PDB entry 5H8S | X-ray diffraction, 1.70 A resolution | chains A and B

Chain A (and B):
Molecule: Glutamate receptor 2
Organism: Homo sapiens
Notes: fragment: GT linker; chain B of this document is another copy of the same molecule, construct and numbering; everything in this record applies to it too
UniProt: P42262 (GRIA2_HUMAN); the construct has insertions or renumbered stretches relative to UniProt, so the offset changes along the chain: 3-117 = UniProt 413-527; 120-263 = UniProt 653-796
Amino-acid sequence (263 residues; each row starts with the number of its first residue):
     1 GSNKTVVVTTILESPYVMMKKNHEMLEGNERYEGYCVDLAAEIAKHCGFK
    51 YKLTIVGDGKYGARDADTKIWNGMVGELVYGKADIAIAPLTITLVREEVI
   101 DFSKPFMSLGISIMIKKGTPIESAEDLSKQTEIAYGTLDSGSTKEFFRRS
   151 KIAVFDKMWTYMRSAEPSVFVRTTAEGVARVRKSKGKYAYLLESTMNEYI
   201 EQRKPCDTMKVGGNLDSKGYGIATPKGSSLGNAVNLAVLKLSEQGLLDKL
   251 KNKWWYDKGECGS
Disordered / not traced: 1-2, 262-263
Disulfides: Cys206-Cys261
Differences from the reference sequence: expression tag (1-2); linker (118-119); engineered mutation Gly231 (Arg764 in P42262); variant Ser242 (Asn775 in P42262)
Metal / ion sites: Zn2+ site 1: His23 (shared with Asp65(B) of chain B); Zn2+ site 2: Glu42, His46 (together with cacodylate ion) (shared with 1 residue of chain C); Zn2+ site 3: Glu166 (shared with 2 residues of chain C)
Ligand contacts:
  - 5YC (7-[[ethyl(phenyl)amino]methyl]-2-methyl-[1,3,4]thiadiazolo[3,2-a]pyrimidin-5-one): Ile92, Lys104, Pro105, Phe106, Met107, Ser108, Ser217, Lys218, Gly219, Leu239, Ser242, Leu247
  - glutamic acid (GLU): Tyr61, Pro89, Leu90, Thr91, Arg96, Leu138, Gly141, Ser142, Thr143, Leu192, Glu193, Met196, Tyr220
Curated features (UniProtKB/Swiss-Prot):
  - binding site (L-glutamate): Pro89, Thr91, Arg96, Ser142, Thr143, Glu193
  - glycosylation: Asn3 (N-linked (GlcNAc...) asparagine)
  - modified residue (Phosphoserine): Ser150, Ser184

How chain A and chain B interact:
Residue-residue contacts - 27 pairs, chain A then chain B:
  Ile92(A) with Lys104(B); Leu239(B), hydrophobic
  Thr93(A) with Glu243(B)
  Leu94(A) with Leu236(B), hydrophobic; Lys240(B); Glu243(B), hydrogen bond (backbone-side chain)
  Glu97(A) with Lys104(B), salt bridge; Asn235(B), hydrogen bond; Leu239(B)
  Phe102(A) with Lys104(B), hydrogen bond (backbone-side chain)
  Ser103(A) with Lys104(B)
  Lys104(A) with Ile92(B); Glu97(B), salt bridge; Phe102(B), hydrogen bond (side chain-backbone); Ser103(B)
  Pro105(A) with Pro105(B), hydrophobic
  Ser217(A) with Ser242(B)
  Asn235(A) with Glu97(B), hydrogen bond
  Leu236(A) with Leu94(B); Glu97(B)
  Leu239(A) with Ile92(B), hydrophobic; Glu97(B)
  Lys240(A) with Leu94(B)
  Ser242(A) with Ser217(B)
  Glu243(A) with Thr93(B); Leu94(B), hydrogen bond (side chain-backbone)
  Gln244(A) with Lys151(B)
Interface residues without a listed pair, chain A (17 interface residues in all): Asp248
Interface residues without a listed pair, chain B (18 interface residues in all): Glu98, Arg149

Summary:
Chain A and chain B form an interface of 17 and 18 residues respectively, with 6 hydrogen bonds and 2 salt
bridges. Polar contacts include Glu97(A)-Lys104(B), Leu94(A)-Glu243(B) and Glu97(A)-Asn235(B). Bound to chain
A: glutamic acid and compound 5YC.
Chain A and chain B are both Glutamate receptor 2 (Homo sapiens); the structure, Structure of the human GluA2
LBD in complex with GNE3419, was determined by X-ray diffraction together with 5KCJ, 5H8F, 5H8H, 5H8N and 5H8Q
from the same study.
